PDB entry 3QGG | X-ray diffraction, 3.22 A resolution | chain A

[Chain A]
Name: RNA-directed RNA polymerase
Source organism: Hepatitis C virus subtype 1b
Notes: EC 2.7.7.48
Reference sequence: Q9WMX2 (POLG_HCVCO); residues 1-573 here correspond to UniProt positions 2420-2992 (UniProt number = residue number + 2419)
Amino-acid sequence (574 residues; numbered 0 to 573; the number before each row is that of its first residue; numbering starts at 0):
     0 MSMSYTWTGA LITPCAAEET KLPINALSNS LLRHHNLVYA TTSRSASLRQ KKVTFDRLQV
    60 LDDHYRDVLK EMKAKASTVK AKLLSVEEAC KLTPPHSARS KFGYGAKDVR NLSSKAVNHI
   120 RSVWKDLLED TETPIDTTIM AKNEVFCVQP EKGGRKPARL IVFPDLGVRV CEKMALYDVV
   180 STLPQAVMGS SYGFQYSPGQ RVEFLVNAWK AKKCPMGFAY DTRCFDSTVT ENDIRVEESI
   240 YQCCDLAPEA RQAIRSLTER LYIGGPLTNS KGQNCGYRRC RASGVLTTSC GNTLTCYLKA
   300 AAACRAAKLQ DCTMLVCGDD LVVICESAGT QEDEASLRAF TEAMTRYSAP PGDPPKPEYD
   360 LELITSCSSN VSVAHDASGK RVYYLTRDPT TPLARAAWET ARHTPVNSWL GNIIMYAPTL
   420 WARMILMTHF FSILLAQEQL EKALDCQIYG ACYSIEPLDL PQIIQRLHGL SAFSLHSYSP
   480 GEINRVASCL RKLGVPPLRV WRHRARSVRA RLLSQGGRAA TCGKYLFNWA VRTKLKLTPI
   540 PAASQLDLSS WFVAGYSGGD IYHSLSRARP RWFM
Not modelled in the structure: 0, 15-37, 150, 556-573
Construct notes: initiating methionine (0)
Small-molecule neighbours:
  - 23E ((2E)-3-(4-{[(1-{[(13-cyclohexyl-6-oxo-6,7-dihydro-5H-indolo[1,2-d][1,4]benzodiazepin-10-yl)carbonyl]amino}cyclopentyl)carbonyl]amino}phenyl)prop-2-enoic acid): L392, A393, A395, A396, T399, I424, L425, H428, F429, L492, G493, V494, P495, P496, R498, V499, W500, R503
  - 63F (N-cyclopropyl-6-[(3R)-3-{[4-(trifluoromethoxy)benzyl]carbamoyl}-4-{[4-(trifluoromethoxy)phenyl]sulfonyl}piperazin-1-yl]pyridazine-3-carboxamide): V179, Y191, G192, F193, Y195, S196, P197, R200, S288, C289, C316, C366, S368, L384, I413, M414, Y415, I447, Y448, G449, A450, Y452, I454, I462, L466, L547, W550, Y555
UniProt features mapped onto this chain:
  - binding site (Mg(2+)): D220, D318, D319
  - modified residue (Phosphoserine): S29, S42

[Summary]
Bound to chain A: compound 23E and compound 63F. Curated annotation (UniProt) lists 3 Mg2+-binding residues.
Chain A is RNA-directed RNA polymerase (Hepatitis C virus subtype 1b); the structure, Crystal structure of the
hepatitis C virus NS5B RNA-dependent RNA polymerase complex with
(2E)-3-(4-{[(1-{[(13-cyclohexyl-6-oxo-6,7-dihydro-5H-indolo[1,2-d][1,4]benzodiazepin-10-yl)carbonyl]amino}cyclopentyl)carbonyl]amino}phenyl)prop-2-enoic
acid and ..., was determined by X-ray diffraction, deposited together with 3QGD, 3QGE, 3QGF, 3QGH and 3QGI.
